PDB entry 7RHX | electron microscopy, 3.23 A resolution | chains B and G of the 8 polymer chains in the assembly

[Chain B (and G)]
Protein: Recombinase cre
From: Escherichia phage P1
Notes: chain G of this document is another copy of the same molecule, construct and numbering; everything in this record applies to it too
UniProt: P06956 (RECR_BPP1); residue numbers follow UniProt; this construct covers 1-343
Chain sequence (343 residues; row label = number of the first residue in the row):
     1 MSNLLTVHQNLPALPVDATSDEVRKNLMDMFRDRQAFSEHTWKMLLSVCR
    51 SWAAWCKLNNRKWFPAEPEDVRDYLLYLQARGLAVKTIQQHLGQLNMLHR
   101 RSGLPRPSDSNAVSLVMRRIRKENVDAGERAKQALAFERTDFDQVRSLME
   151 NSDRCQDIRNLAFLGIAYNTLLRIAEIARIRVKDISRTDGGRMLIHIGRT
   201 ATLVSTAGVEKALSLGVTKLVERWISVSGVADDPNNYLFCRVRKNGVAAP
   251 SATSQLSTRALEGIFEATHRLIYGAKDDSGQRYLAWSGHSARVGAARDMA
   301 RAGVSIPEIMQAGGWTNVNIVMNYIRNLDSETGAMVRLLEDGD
Not modelled in the structure: 1-19, 342-343
Construct notes: engineered mutation Ala-201 (Lys in P06956)
Curated features (UniProtKB/Swiss-Prot):
  - active site: Arg-173, His-289, Arg-292, Trp-315, Tyr-324 (O-(3'-phospho-DNA)-tyrosine intermediate)
What the authors report for this chain:
  - catalytic residues: Tyr-324
  - conformationally variable residues (order/disorder transition): Arg-199 to Ala-207, Tyr-324

[Chain B / chain G interface]
Residue-residue contacts (27; chain B residue first):
  Arg-32(B) with Arg-72(G)
  Asp-33(B) with Arg-72(G), salt bridge; Leu-115(G)
  Gln-35(B) with Arg-119(G), hydrogen bond
  Ala-36(B) with Lys-122(G), hydrogen bond (backbone-side chain)
  Phe-37(B) with Arg-118(G)
  Arg-139(B) with Leu-338(G), hydrogen bond (side chain-backbone); Leu-339(G)
  Tyr-168(B) with Met-335(G); Leu-339(G), hydrophobic
  Asn-169(B) with Leu-339(G)
  Thr-188(B) with Asn-327(G)
  Arg-192(B) with Val-336(G); Glu-340(G), salt bridge
  Leu-194(B) with Asn-327(G)
  His-196(B) with Arg-130(G), hydrogen bond
  Arg-199(B) with Asp-126(G), salt bridge
  Thr-206(B) with Glu-129(G); Arg-130(G); Ala-131(G), hydrogen bond (backbone-backbone)
  Glu-210(B) with Arg-326(G), salt bridge
  Ala-212(B) with Val-336(G)
  Ser-214(B) with Leu-339(G)
  Leu-215(B) with Glu-340(G)
  Ala-295(B) with Met-335(G), hydrophobic
  Met-299(B) with Met-335(G), hydrophobic
  Glu-308(B) with Arg-337(G), salt bridge
Also at the interface, not in a pair above, chain B (30 interface residues in all): Leu-171, Val-204, Ser-205, Ala-207, Gly-208, Asp-298, Ala-302, Val-304, Gln-311
Also at the interface, not in a pair above, chain G (25 interface residues in all): Ala-112, Val-116, Arg-121, Val-125, Met-322, Thr-332, Ala-334, Asp-341

[In short]
30 residues of chain B face 25 of chain G across their interface; the contacts include 5 hydrogen bonds and 5
salt bridges. Polar pairs include Asp-33(B)/Arg-72(G), Arg-192(B)/Glu-340(G) and Arg-199(B)/Asp-126(G).
UniProt lists 5 active-site residues on chain B. The paper reports the catalytic residue Tyr-324(B);
conformational variability at Arg-199(B) and Tyr-324(B).
Chain B and chain G are both Recombinase cre (Escherichia phage P1); the structure, Cryo-EM structure of
precleavage Cre tetrameric complex, was determined by electron microscopy (same publication as 7RHY and 7RHZ).
